PDB entry 9B7L | electron microscopy, 2.82 A resolution | chains C and H of the 8 polymer chains in the assembly

Chain C:
Protein: Capsid protein VP1
From: Adeno-associated virus
UniProtKB: Q6JC22 (Q6JC22_9VIRU); residues 203-736 here = UniProt positions 203-736
Chain sequence (534 residues; numbered 203 to 736; the number before each row is that of its first residue):
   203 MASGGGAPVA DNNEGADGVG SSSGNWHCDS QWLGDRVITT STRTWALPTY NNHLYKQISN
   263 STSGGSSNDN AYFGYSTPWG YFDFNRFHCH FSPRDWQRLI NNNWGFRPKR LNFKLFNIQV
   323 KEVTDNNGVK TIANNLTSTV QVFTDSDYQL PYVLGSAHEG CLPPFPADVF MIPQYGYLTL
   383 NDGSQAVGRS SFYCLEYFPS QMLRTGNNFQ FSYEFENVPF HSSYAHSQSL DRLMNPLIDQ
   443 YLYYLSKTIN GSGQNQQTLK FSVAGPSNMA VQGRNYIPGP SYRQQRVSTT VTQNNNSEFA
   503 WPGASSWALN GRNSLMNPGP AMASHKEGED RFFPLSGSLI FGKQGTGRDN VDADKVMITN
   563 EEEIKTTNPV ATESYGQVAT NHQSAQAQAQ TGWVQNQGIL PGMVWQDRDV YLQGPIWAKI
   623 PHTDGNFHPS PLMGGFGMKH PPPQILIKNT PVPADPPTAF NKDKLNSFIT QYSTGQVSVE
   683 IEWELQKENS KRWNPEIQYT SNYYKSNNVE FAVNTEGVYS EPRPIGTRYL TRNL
Not modelled in the structure: 203-218, 655-669
What the authors report for this chain:
  - conformationally variable residues (side-chain flip): N704 to K707
  - mutagenesis - Q588R: abolished binding to Fab1-1

Chain H:
Protein: Fab2-2 heavy chain
From: Homo sapiens
Chain sequence (124 residues; row label = number of the first residue in the row):
    20 QVQLQESGPG LVKPSVTLSL TCTVSGDSIS TYYWSWVRQP PGKGLEWIGY IYYSGNTNYN
    80 PSLKSRVTMS VDTSKNQFSL KLNSVTAADT AVYYCARTHH DYGDYRPSYY FDYWGQGTLV
   140 TVSS
Cystine bridges: C41-C114

Interface between chain C and chain H:
Pairs across the interface - 24 pairs, chain C then chain H:
  T491(C) - Y124(H)
  Q495(C) - N75(H)  hydrogen bond
  S526(C) - Y124(H)
  H527(C) - Y121(H)
  H527(C) - Y124(H)
  E529(C) - Y72(H)
  E529(C) - Y121(H)
  G530(C) - Y71(H)
  G530(C) - Y72(H)  hydrogen bond (backbone-side chain)
  G530(C) - S73(H)  hydrogen bond (backbone-side chain)
  G530(C) - Y121(H)
  D532(C) - Y71(H)  hydrogen bond
  D532(C) - Y121(H)
  D532(C) - G122(H)  hydrogen bond (side chain-backbone)
  D532(C) - Y124(H)
  R533(C) - N75(H)  hydrogen bond
  R533(C) - Y124(H)
  F534(C) - Y124(H)  hydrogen bond (backbone-side chain)
  F535(C) - Y124(H)
  I560(C) - Y124(H)
  T561(C) - Y124(H)
  N562(C) - G122(H)  hydrogen bond (side chain-backbone)
  N562(C) - Y124(H)
  K567(C) - Y121(H)
Other interface residues (no listed pair), chain C (16 interface residues in all): T492, E564
Other interface residues (no listed pair), chain H (11 interface residues in all): T76, N77, H119, D123
Interface features reported in the paper:
  - epitope / paratope residues, chain C: D532(C)

Summary:
Chain C and chain H form an interface of 16 and 11 residues respectively, with 8 hydrogen bonds. Polar pairs
include Q495(C)-N75(H), G530(C)-Y72(H) and G530(C)-S73(H). From the paper: Q588R of chain C abolishes binding
to Fab1-1; the epitope/paratope residue D532(C).
Here chain C is Capsid protein VP1 (Adeno-associated virus) and chain H is Fab2-2 heavy chain (Homo sapiens).
Entry 9B7L (Fab2-2 in complex with the capsid of Adeno-associated virus type 9) was determined by electron
microscopy, deposited together with 9B6N, 9B6O, 9B6Q, 9B6R, 9B6S, 9B6T and 9 further entries.
